Entry 8ZC1 (electron microscopy, 4.17 A resolution (low resolution: residue-level contacts below are approximate; hydrogen-bond / salt-bridge calls are withheld)); this record covers chains B and E of the 3 polymer chains in the assembly.

# Chain B
Molecule: Spike protein S1
From: Severe acute respiratory syndrome coronavirus 2
Notes: fragment: rbd
Reference sequence: P0DTC2 (SPIKE_SARS2); numbering as in UniProt (aligned over 332-527)
Amino-acid sequence (196 residues; each row starts with the number of its first residue):
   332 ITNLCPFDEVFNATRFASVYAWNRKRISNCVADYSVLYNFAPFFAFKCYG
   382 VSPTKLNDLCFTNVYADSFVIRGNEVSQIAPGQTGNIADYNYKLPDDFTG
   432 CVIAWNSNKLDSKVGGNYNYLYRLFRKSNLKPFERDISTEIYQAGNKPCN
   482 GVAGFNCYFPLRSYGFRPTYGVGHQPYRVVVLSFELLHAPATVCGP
Not modelled in the structure: 332-340, 358-365, 391-394, 516-527
Construct notes: variant Asp339 (Gly in P0DTC2), Phe371 (Ser in P0DTC2), Pro373 (Ser in P0DTC2), Phe375 (Ser in P0DTC2), Ala376 (Thr in P0DTC2), Asn405 (Asp in P0DTC2), Ser408 (Arg in P0DTC2), Asn417 (Lys in P0DTC2), Lys440 (Asn in P0DTC2), Asn477 (Ser in P0DTC2), Lys478 (Thr in P0DTC2), Ala484 (Glu in P0DTC2), Arg493 (Gln in P0DTC2), Arg498 (Gln in P0DTC2), Tyr501 (Asn in P0DTC2), His505 (Tyr in P0DTC2)
Swiss-Prot annotation at these positions:
  - region: Asn448 to Phe456 (Immunodominant HLA epitope recognized by the CD8+)
  - glycosylation: Asn343 (N-linked (GlcNAc...) (complex) asparagine)
  - natural variant: Arg346 (R346K: In strain: Mu/B.1.621; R346T: In strain: Omicron/BQ.1.1, Omicron/XBB.1.5 and 1 more), Leu368 (L368I: In strain: Omicron/XBB.1.5, Omicron/EG.5.1), Phe371 (S371F: In strain: Omicron/BA.2, Omicron/BA.2.12.1 and 6 more; this construct carries the variant), Pro373 (S373P: In strain: Omicron/BA.1, Omicron/BA.2 and 7 more; this construct carries the variant), Phe375 (S375F: In strain: Omicron/BA.1, Omicron/BA.2 and 7 more; this construct carries the variant), Ala376 (T376A: In strain: Omicron/BA.2, Omicron/BA.2.12.1 and 5 more; this construct carries the variant), Asn405 (D405N: In strain: Omicron/BA.2, Omicron/BA.2.12.1 and 6 more; this construct carries the variant), Ser408 (R408S: In strain: Omicron/BA.2, Omicron/BA.2.12.1 and 6 more; this construct carries the variant), Asn417 (K417N: In strain: Beta/B.1.351, Omicron/BA.1 and 8 more; this construct carries the variant), Lys440 (N440K: In strain: Omicron/BA.1, Omicron/BA.2 and 7 more; this construct carries the variant), Lys444 (K444T: In strain: Omicron/BQ.1.1), Val445 (V445P: In strain: Omicron/XBB.1.5, Omicron/EG.5.1), 15 further natural variant entries in UniProt
  - mutagenesis: Asn343 (N343Q: Reduced viral infectivity), Leu452 (L452R: Increased resistance to neutralizing antibodies. Decreases HLA binding to NF9 epitope. Increased binding affinity to human ACE2), Tyr453 (Y453F: Decreased HLA binding to NF9 epitope. Increased binding affinity to human ACE2), Ala475 (A475V: Increased resistance to neutralizing antibodies), Val483 (V483A: Increased resistance to neutralizing antibodies), Phe490 (F490L: Increased resistance to neutralizing antibodies and human covalescent sera neutralization), His519 (H519P: Increased resistance to human covalescent sera neutralization)
Disulfides: Cys379-Cys432, Cys480-Cys488

# Chain E
Molecule: Heavy chain of D1F6 Fab
From: Homo sapiens
Notes: antibody fragment or engineered binder
Amino-acid sequence (230 residues; row label = number of the first residue in the row):
     1 EVQLVQSGAEVKKPGASVKVSCKASGYIFSDYNIHWVRQAPGQGLEWMGW
    51 ISPDSDDTNYAQSFQGRVTMTRDTSITTVYMELSSLRSDDTAVYFCARSV
   101 GYCSLNSCQRWMWFDTWGQGALVTVSSASTKGPSVFPLAPSSKSTSGGTA
   151 ALGCLVKDYFPEPVTVSWNSGALTSGVHTFPAVLQSSGLYSLSSVVTVPS
   201 SSLGTQTYICNVNHKPSNTKVDKKVEPKSC
Not modelled in the structure: 1, 142-148, 230
Disulfides: Cys22-Cys96, Cys103-Cys108, Cys154-Cys210

# Chain B / chain E interface
Contacting residue pairs - 27 pairs, chain B then chain E:
  Arg346(B) with Ser55(E); Tyr102(E); Ser104(E)
  Lys444(B) with Asp31(E); Tyr102(E)
  Val445(B) with Asp31(E); Tyr32(E)
  Gly446(B) with Tyr32(E); Gly101(E)
  Gly447(B) with Gly101(E); Tyr102(E)
  Asn448(B) with Tyr102(E)
  Tyr449(B) with Tyr102(E); Cys103(E); Cys108(E); Trp111(E); Met112(E)
  Asn450(B) with Tyr102(E); Cys103(E); Ser104(E); Leu105(E)
  Leu452(B) with Ser107(E); Trp111(E)
  Phe490(B) with Arg110(E)
  Leu492(B) with Arg110(E); Trp111(E)
  Ser494(B) with Trp111(E)
Interface residues without a listed pair, chain B (13 interface residues in all): Arg493
Interface residues without a listed pair, chain E (16 interface residues in all): Asp54, Asp57, Val100

# Overview
Chain B and chain E form an interface of 13 and 16 residues respectively. From UniProt: 7 mutagenesis sites on
chain B.
Chain B is Spike protein S1 (Severe acute respiratory syndrome coronavirus 2) and chain E is Heavy chain of
D1F6 Fab (Homo sapiens); the structure, SARS-CoV-2 Omicron BA.2 spike trimer (6P) in complex with D1F6 Fab,
focused refinement of RBD region, was determined by electron microscopy (same publication as 8ZBY, 8ZBZ, 8ZC0,
8ZC2, 8ZC3, 8ZC4, 8ZC5 and 8ZC6).
